PDB entry 6D1T | X-ray diffraction, 2.25 A resolution | chains A and B of the 3 polymer chains in the assembly

# Chain A
Protein: Methyl-CpG-binding domain protein 1
Organism: Homo sapiens
Reference sequence: Q9UIS9 (MBD1_HUMAN); numbering as in UniProt (aligned over 1-77)
Amino-acid sequence (79 residues; each row starts with the number of its first residue; numbers below 1 keep their minus sign (Gly-1 is residue -1)):
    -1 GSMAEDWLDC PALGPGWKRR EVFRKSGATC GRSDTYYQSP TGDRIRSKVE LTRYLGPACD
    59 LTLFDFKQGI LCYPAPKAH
Not modelled in the structure: -1 to 1, 71-77
Disulfide bonds: Cys57 forms a disulfide with the same residue of a neighbouring copy of this chain
Construct notes: expression tag (-1 to 0)
Curated features (UniProtKB/Swiss-Prot):
  - mutagenesis: Arg22 (R22A/K: Abolishes binding to methylated DNA), Arg30 (R30A: Strongly reduces binding to methylated DNA; R30K: No loss of binding to methylated DNA), Asp32 (D32A: Strongly reduces binding to methylated DNA), Tyr34 (Y34A/F: Strongly reduces binding to methylated DNA), Arg44 (R44A/K: Abolishes binding to methylated DNA), Ser45 (S45A: Reduces binding to methylated DNA), Lys46 (K46A: Strongly reduces binding to methylated DNA), Tyr52 (Y52A: No loss of binding to methylated DNA), Phe64 (F64A: Disrupts tertiary structure and abolishes DNA binding), Lys65 (K65A: Strongly reduces binding to methylated DNA)

# Chain B
Molecule: 12-nt DNA strand
Sequence (12 nucleotides; each row starts with the number of its first residue):
     1 GCCAACGTTG GC
Modified residues: 5CM (5-methyl-2'-deoxy-cytidine-5'-monophosphate) at position 6

# Chain A / chain B interface
Residue-residue contacts (13):
  Arg22(A) with 5CM_6(B), phosphate contact; DG7(B), hydrogen bond to the base
  Lys23(A) with 5CM_6(B), hydrogen bond to the phosphate
  Ser24(A) with 5CM_6(B), hydrogen bond to the phosphate
  Gly25(A) with 5CM_6(B), phosphate contact; DG7(B), phosphate contact
  Ala26(A) with DG7(B), hydrogen bond to the phosphate
  Thr27(A) with 5CM_6(B), sugar contact; DG7(B), hydrogen bond to the phosphate; DT8(B), base contact
  Arg30(A) with DT8(B), hydrogen bond to the base
  Asp32(A) with 5CM_6(B), base contact
  Tyr34(A) with 5CM_6(B), base contact
Other interface residues (no listed pair), chain A (11 interface residues in all): Arg42, Arg44
Other interface residues (no listed pair), chain B (5 interface residues in all): DA4, DA5

# Overview
11 residues of chain A and 5 residues of chain B are in contact; the contacts include 6 hydrogen bonds. Polar
pairs include Arg22(A)-DG7(B), Arg30(A)-DT8(B) and Lys23(A)-5CM_6(B). From UniProt: 10 mutagenesis sites on
chain A.
Here chain A is Methyl-CpG-binding domain protein 1 (Homo sapiens) and chain B is a 12-nt DNA strand. Entry
6D1T (Complex of MBD1-MBD and methylated DNA) was determined by X-ray diffraction.
